Entry 8SMW (electron microscopy, 3.30 A resolution); this record covers chains A and J of the 12 polymer chains in the assembly.

Chain A:
Molecule: Histone H3.1
Source organism: Homo sapiens
Reference sequence: P68431 (H31_HUMAN); residues 0-135 here correspond to UniProt positions 1-136 (UniProt number = residue number + 1)
Chain sequence (140 residues; row label = number of the first residue in the row; numbers below 1 keep their minus sign (Gly-4 is residue -4)):
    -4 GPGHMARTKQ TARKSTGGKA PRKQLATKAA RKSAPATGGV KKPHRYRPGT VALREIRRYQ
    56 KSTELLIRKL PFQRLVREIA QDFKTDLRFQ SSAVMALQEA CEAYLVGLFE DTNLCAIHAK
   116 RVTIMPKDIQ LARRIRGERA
Not modelled in the structure: -4 to 36
Construct notes: expression tag (-4 to -1)
Swiss-Prot annotation at these positions:
  - modified residue: Arg2 (Asymmetric dimethylarginine), Thr3 (Phosphothreonine), Lys4 (Allysine), Gln5 (5-glutamyl dopamine), Thr6 (Phosphothreonine), Arg8 (Citrulline), Lys9 (N6,N6,N6-trimethyllysine), Ser10 (ADP-ribosylserine), Thr11 (Phosphothreonine), Lys14 (N6-(2-hydroxyisobutyryl)lysine), Arg17 (Asymmetric dimethylarginine), Lys18 (N6-(2-hydroxyisobutyryl)lysine), Lys23 (N6-(2-hydroxyisobutyryl)lysine), Arg26 (Citrulline), Lys27 (N6,N6,N6-trimethyllysine), Ser28 (ADP-ribosylserine), Lys36 (N6,N6,N6-trimethyllysine), Lys37 (N6-methyllysine), Tyr41 (Phosphotyrosine), Lys56 (N6,N6,N6-trimethyllysine) and 8 more in UniProt
  - lipidation: Lys18 (N6-decanoyllysine)

Chain J:
Molecule: 147-nt DNA strand
Source organism: Homo sapiens
Sequence (147 nucleotides; each row starts with the number of its first residue; numbers below 1 keep their minus sign (DA-73 is residue -73)):
   -73 ATCGGATGTA TATATCTGAC ACGTGCCTGG AGACTAGGGA GTAATCCCCT TGGCGGTTAA
   -13 AACGCGGGGG ACAGCGCGTA CGTGCGTTTA AGCGGTGCTA GAGCTGTCTA CGACCAATTG
    47 AGCGGCCTCG GCACCGGGAT TCTCGAT

Chain A / chain J interface:
Contacting residue pairs - 25 pairs, chain A then chain J:
  His39(A) with DT-67(J), sugar contact
  Arg40(A) with DG8(J), base contact; DT9(J), hydrogen bond to the base; DG10(J), sugar contact
  Tyr41(A) with DT9(J), sugar contact; DG10(J), hydrogen bond to the phosphate
  Arg42(A) with DT9(J), phosphate contact
  Pro43(A) with DG8(J), phosphate contact; DT9(J), phosphate contact
  Gly44(A) with DG8(J), phosphate contact; DT9(J), hydrogen bond to the phosphate
  Thr45(A) with DT9(J), phosphate contact
  Val46(A) with DT9(J), hydrogen bond to the phosphate
  Ala47(A) with DT9(J), phosphate contact
  Arg49(A) with DG-66(J), sugar contact; DT-65(J), phosphate contact
  Lys56(A) with DA-64(J), salt bridge to the phosphate
  Arg63(A) with DA17(J), sugar contact; DG18(J), phosphate contact
  Lys64(A) with DG18(J), hydrogen bond to the phosphate
  Leu65(A) with DA17(J), phosphate contact; DG18(J), hydrogen bond to the phosphate
  Pro66(A) with DA17(J), phosphate contact
  Arg69(A) with DA17(J), salt bridge to the phosphate
  Arg83(A) with DG27(J), sugar contact
Also at the interface, not in a pair above, chain A (19 interface residues in all): Lys37, Asp81
Also at the interface, not in a pair above, chain J (12 interface residues in all): DA-68, DA26

Overview:
Chain A and chain J form an interface of 19 and 12 residues respectively, with 6 hydrogen bonds and 2 salt
bridges. Polar pairs include Arg40(A)-DT9(J), Tyr41(A)-DG10(J) and Gly44(A)-DT9(J).
Chain A is Histone H3.1 and chain J is a 147-nt DNA strand, both from Homo sapiens; the structure, Cryo-EM
structure of the human nucleosome core particle in complex with RNF168 and UbcH5c~Ub (UbcH5c chemically ...,
was determined by electron microscopy together with 8SMX, 8SMY, 8SMZ, 8SN0, 8SN1, 8SN2 and 3 further entries
from the same study.
